PDB entry 7CYP | electron microscopy, 3.50 A resolution | chains A and B of the 9 polymer chains in the assembly

# Chain A (and B)
Name: SARS-CoV-2 Spike glycoprotein
From: Severe acute respiratory syndrome coronavirus 2
Notes: chain B of this document is another copy of the same molecule, construct and numbering; everything in this record applies to it too
UniProtKB: P0DTC2 (SPIKE_SARS2); residues 1-1208 here = UniProt positions 1-1208
Amino-acid sequence (1208 residues; row label = number of the first residue in the row):
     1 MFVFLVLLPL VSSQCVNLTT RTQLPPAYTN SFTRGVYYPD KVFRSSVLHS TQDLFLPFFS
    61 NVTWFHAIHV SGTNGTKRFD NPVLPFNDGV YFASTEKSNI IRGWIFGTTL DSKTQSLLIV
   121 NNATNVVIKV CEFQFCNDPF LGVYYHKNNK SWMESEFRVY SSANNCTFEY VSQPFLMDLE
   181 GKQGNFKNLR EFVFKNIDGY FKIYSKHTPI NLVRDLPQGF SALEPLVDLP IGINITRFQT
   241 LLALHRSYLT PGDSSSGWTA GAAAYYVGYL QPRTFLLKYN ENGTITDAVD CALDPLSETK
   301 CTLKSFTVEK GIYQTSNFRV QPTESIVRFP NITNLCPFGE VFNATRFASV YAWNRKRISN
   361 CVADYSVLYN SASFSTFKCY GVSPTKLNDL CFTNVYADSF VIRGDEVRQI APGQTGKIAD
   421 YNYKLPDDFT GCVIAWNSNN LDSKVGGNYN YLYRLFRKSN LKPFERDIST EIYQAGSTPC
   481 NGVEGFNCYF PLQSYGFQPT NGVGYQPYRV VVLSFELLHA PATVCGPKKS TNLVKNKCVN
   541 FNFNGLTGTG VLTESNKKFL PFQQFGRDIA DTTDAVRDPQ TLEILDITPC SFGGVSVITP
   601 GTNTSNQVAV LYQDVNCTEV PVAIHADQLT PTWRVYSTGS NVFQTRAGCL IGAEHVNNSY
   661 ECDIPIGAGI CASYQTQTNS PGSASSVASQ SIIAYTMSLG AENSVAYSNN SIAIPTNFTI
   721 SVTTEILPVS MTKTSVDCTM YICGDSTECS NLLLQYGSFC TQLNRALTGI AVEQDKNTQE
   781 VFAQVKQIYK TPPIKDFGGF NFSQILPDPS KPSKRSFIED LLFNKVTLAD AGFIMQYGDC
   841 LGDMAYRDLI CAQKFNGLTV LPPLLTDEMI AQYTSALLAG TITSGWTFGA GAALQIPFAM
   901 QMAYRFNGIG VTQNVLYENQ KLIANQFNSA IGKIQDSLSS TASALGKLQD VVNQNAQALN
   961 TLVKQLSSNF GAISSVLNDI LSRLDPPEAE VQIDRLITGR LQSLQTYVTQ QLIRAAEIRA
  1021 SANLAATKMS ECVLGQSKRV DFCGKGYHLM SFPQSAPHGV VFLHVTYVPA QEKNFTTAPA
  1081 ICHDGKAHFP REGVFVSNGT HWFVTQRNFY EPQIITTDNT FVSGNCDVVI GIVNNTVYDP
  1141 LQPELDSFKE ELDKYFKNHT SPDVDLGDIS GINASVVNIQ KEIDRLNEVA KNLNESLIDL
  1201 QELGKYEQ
Unresolved in the structure: 1-24, 70-79, 173-185, 246-262, 621-640, 677-688, 828-855, 1148-1208
Disulfides: Cys131-Cys166, Cys291-Cys301, Cys336-Cys361, Cys379-Cys432, Cys480-Cys488, Cys617-Cys649, Cys662-Cys671, Cys738-Cys760, Cys743-Cys749, Cys1032-Cys1043, Cys1082-Cys1126
Covalent attachments: N-acetylglucosamine (NAG) linked to Asn61, Asn122, Asn234, Asn282, Asn331, Asn343, Asn603, Asn616, Asn657, Asn709, Asn717, Asn801, Asn1074, Asn1098, Asn1134
Sequence notes: engineered mutation Gly682 (Arg in P0DTC2), Ser683 (Arg in P0DTC2), Ser685 (Arg in P0DTC2), Met835 (Lys in P0DTC2), Met844 (Ile in P0DTC2), Tyr846 (Ala in P0DTC2), Pro986 (Lys in P0DTC2), Pro987 (Val in P0DTC2)
UniProt features mapped onto this chain:
  - region: Asn280 to Cys301 (Putative superantigen), Arg403 to Asp405 (Integrin-binding motif), Asn448 to Phe456 (Immunodominant HLA epitope recognized by the CD8+), Pro681, Ala684 (Putative superantigen), Ser816 to Tyr837 (Fusion peptide 1), Asp1163 to Glu1202 (Heptad repeat 2)
  - site: Arg815, Ser816 (Cleavage)
  - glycosylation: Asn17 (N-linked (GlcNAc...) (complex) asparagine), Asn61 (N-linked (GlcNAc...) (hybrid) asparagine), Asn74 (N-linked (GlcNAc...) (complex) asparagine), Asn122 (N-linked (GlcNAc...) (hybrid) asparagine), Asn149 (N-linked (GlcNAc...) (complex) asparagine), Asn165 (N-linked (GlcNAc...) (complex) asparagine), Asn234 (N-linked (GlcNAc...) (high mannose) asparagine), Asn282 (N-linked (GlcNAc...) (complex) asparagine), Thr323 (O-linked (GalNAc) threonine), Ser325 (O-linked (HexNAc...) serine), Asn331 (N-linked (GlcNAc...) (complex) asparagine), Asn343 (N-linked (GlcNAc...) (complex) asparagine), Asn603 (N-linked (GlcNAc...) (hybrid) asparagine), Asn616 (N-linked (GlcNAc...) (complex) asparagine), Asn657 (N-linked (GlcNAc...) (complex) asparagine), Thr676 (O-linked (GlcNAc...) threonine), Thr678 (O-linked (GlcNAc...) threonine), Asn709 (N-linked (GlcNAc...) (high mannose) asparagine), Asn717 (N-linked (GlcNAc...) (hybrid) asparagine), Asn801 (N-linked (GlcNAc...) (hybrid) asparagine) and 6 more in UniProt
  - natural variant: Leu5 (L5F: In strain: Iota/B.1.526), Ser13 (S13I: In strain: Epsilon/B.1.427/B.1.429), Leu18 (L18F: In strain: Beta/B.1.351, Gamma/P.1 and 1 more), Thr19 (T19I: In strain: Omicron/BQ.1.1, Omicron/XBB.1.5 and 1 more; T19R: In strain: Delta/B.1.617.2, Omicron/BA.2 and 4 more), Thr20 (T20N: In strain: Gamma/P.1), Leu24 to Ala27 (sequence variant, change not given here; In strain: Omicron/BA.2, Omicron/BA.2.12.1 and 6 more), Pro26 (P26S: In strain: Gamma/P.1), Gln52 (Q52H: In strain: Omicron/EG.5.1), Ala67 (A67V: In strain: Eta/B.1.525, Omicron/BA.1), His69 to Val70 (deletion: In strain: Alpha/B.1.1.7, Eta/B.1.525 and 5 more), Gly75 (G75V: In strain: Lambda/C.37), Thr76 (T76I: In strain: Lambda/C.37), 82 further natural variant entries in UniProt
  - mutagenesis: His69 to Val70 (Increased incorporation of cleaved spike into virions), Asn121 (N121Q: Partial loss of biliverdin affinity), Arg190 (R190K: Partial loss of biliverdin affinity), Asn234 (N234Q: Increased resistance to neutralizing antibodies), Asn331 (N331Q: Reduced viral infectivity), Asn343 (N343Q: Reduced viral infectivity), Leu452 (L452R: Increased resistance to neutralizing antibodies. Decreases HLA binding to NF9 epitope. Increased binding affinity to human ACE2), Tyr453 (Y453F: Decreased HLA binding to NF9 epitope. Increased binding affinity to human ACE2), Ala475 (A475V: Increased resistance to neutralizing antibodies), Val483 (V483A: Increased resistance to neutralizing antibodies), Glu484 (E484D: Increased replication in human TMEM106B overexpressing cells), Phe490 (F490L: Increased resistance to neutralizing antibodies and human covalescent sera neutralization), 12 further mutagenesis entries in UniProt
From the paper describing this entry:
  - mutagenesis - D614G: unchanged binding to HB27

# Chain A / chain B interface
Residue-residue contacts (131):
  Tyr38(A) with Leu560(B); Phe562(B), hydrophobic
  Lys41(A) with Gln563(B); Gln564(B), hydrogen bond (backbone-backbone); Phe565(B), hydrogen bond (backbone-backbone)
  Val42(A) with Gln563(B); Phe565(B), hydrophobic; Gly566(B); Arg567(B)
  Phe43(A) with Lys558(B); Phe559(B), hydrophobic; Gln563(B); Phe565(B), hydrogen bond (backbone-backbone); Gly566(B); Arg567(B), hydrogen bond (backbone-backbone)
  Arg44(A) with Arg567(B)
  Val47(A) with Ile569(B), hydrophobic
  Thr167(A) with Arg357(B)
  Phe168(A) with Asn360(B)
  Gly199(A) with Pro521(B)
  Glu224(A) with Phe562(B)
  Pro225(A) with Phe562(B)
  Pro230(A) with Pro521(B); Ala522(B)
  Ile231(A) with Pro521(B)
  Gly232(A) with Pro521(B)
  Asn282(A) with Lys558(B); Phe559(B); Leu560(B); Gln563(B)
  Gly283(A) with Leu560(B); Gln563(B), hydrogen bond (backbone-side chain)
  Thr284(A) with Leu560(B)
  Asp737(A) with Asn317(B)
  Met740(A) with Arg319(B), hydrogen bond; Phe592(B), hydrophobic
  Gly744(A) with Arg319(B)
  Asp745(A) with Arg319(B), salt bridge; Phe592(B)
  Gln755(A) with Ser968(B); Phe970(B), hydrogen bond (backbone-backbone)
  Gly757(A) with Ser968(B)
  Ser758(A) with Thr961(B); Gln965(B), hydrogen bond
  Phe759(A) with Gln965(B)
  Gln762(A) with Thr961(B); Thr1006(B)
  Lys786(A) with Gly700(B); Ala701(B); Lys1045(B)
  Gln787(A) with Ala701(B); Asn703(B), hydrogen bond
  Ile788(A) with Leu699(B); Ala701(B); Glu702(B); Asn703(B), hydrogen bond (backbone-backbone)
  Tyr789(A) with Asn703(B); Val705(B), hydrophobic
  Lys790(A) with Glu702(B), salt bridge; Asn703(B), hydrogen bond (backbone-backbone); Ser704(B); Val705(B)
  Pro792(A) with Tyr707(B), hydrophobic
  Asp796(A) with Tyr707(B), hydrogen bond (backbone-side chain); Asn709(B)
  Phe797(A) with Tyr707(B), hydrophobic
  Pro863(A) with Ala668(B), hydrogen bond (backbone-backbone)
  Leu864(A) with Pro665(B), hydrophobic; Ala668(B); Gly669(B), hydrogen bond (backbone-backbone)
  Thr866(A) with Ala668(B)
  Met869(A) with Thr696(B); Met697(B)
  Gln872(A) with Leu699(B)
  Tyr873(A) with Leu699(B); Gly700(B)
  Thr883(A) with Tyr707(B)
  Trp886(A) with Tyr1047(B), hydrogen bond
  Gly889(A) with Asp1041(B); Lys1045(B)
  Ala890(A) with Lys1045(B); Gly1046(B); Pro1069(B)
  Gly891(A) with Lys1045(B)
  Ala892(A) with Glu1072(B)
  Leu894(A) with Ala713(B); Pro715(B); Glu1072(B)
  Gln895(A) with Val705(B); Ala706(B); Ser711(B); Ile712(B); Ala713(B), hydrogen bond (backbone-backbone); Asn1074(B), hydrogen bond
  Ile896(A) with Tyr707(B); Ile712(B), hydrophobic
  Pro897(A) with Tyr707(B), hydrophobic; Asn709(B); Ser711(B); Thr1077(B)
  Phe898(A) with Tyr707(B)
  Met900(A) with Thr1077(B), hydrogen bond
  Tyr904(A) with Gly1093(B); Val1094(B), hydrogen bond (side chain-backbone); Arg1107(B)
  Thr912(A) with Phe1121(B)
  Gln913(A) with Phe1089(B); Pro1090(B), hydrogen bond (side chain-backbone); Phe1121(B)
  Asn914(A) with Phe1089(B); Phe1121(B); Ser1123(B), hydrogen bond
  Tyr917(A) with Pro1079(B); Phe1089(B), hydrophobic; Val1128(B)
  Glu918(A) with Ser1123(B), hydrogen bond; Val1128(B)
  Gln920(A) with Ile1130(B)
  Lys921(A) with Ile1130(B)
  Val963(A) with Ala570(B), hydrophobic
  Gln1005(A) with Gln1002(B), hydrogen bond; Thr1006(B)
  Leu1012(A) with Gln1010(B)
  Ile1013(A) with Ile1013(B), hydrophobic
  Thr1027(A) with Arg1039(B)
  Ser1030(A) with Val1040(B)
  Glu1031(A) with Arg1039(B), salt bridge
  Leu1034(A) with Asp1041(B)
  Gly1035(A) with Val1040(B)
  Arg1039(A) with Arg1039(B)
  Glu1144(A) with Leu1141(B)
Also at the interface, not in a pair above, chain A (85 interface residues in all): Asp40, Ser45, Asp198, Tyr200, Tyr279, Glu281, Cys743, Tyr756, Pro862, Thr887, Ala893, Asp979, Thr1009, Glu1111
Also at the interface, not in a pair above, chain B (78 interface residues in all): Thr547, Asp568, Ala647, Ile666, Gly667, Cys671, Asn710, Asn969, Gly971, Thr1009, Val1068, Gly1124

# In short
85 residues of chain A face 78 of chain B across their interface; the contacts include 23 hydrogen bonds and 3
salt bridges. Polar pairs include Asp745(A)-Arg319(B), Lys790(A)-Glu702(B) and Glu1031(A)-Arg1039(B).
N-acetylglucosamine is covalently linked to Asn61(A), Asn122(A), Asn234(A), Asn282(A), Asn331(A) and Asn343(A)
and 9 more. From the paper: D614G of chain A leaves binding to HB27 unchanged.
Both chains are SARS-CoV-2 Spike glycoprotein (Severe acute respiratory syndrome coronavirus 2). Entry 7CYP
(Complex of SARS-CoV-2 spike trimer with its neutralizing antibody HB27) was determined by electron
microscopy.
